Entry 7G8Z (X-ray diffraction, 1.51 A resolution); this record covers chains A and B.

Chain A:
Molecule: Transforming protein RhoA
From: Homo sapiens
Notes: EC 3.6.5.2
UniProt: P61586 (RHOA_HUMAN); residues 1-184 here = UniProt positions 1-184
Chain sequence (185 residues; row label = number of the first residue in the row; numbering starts at 0):
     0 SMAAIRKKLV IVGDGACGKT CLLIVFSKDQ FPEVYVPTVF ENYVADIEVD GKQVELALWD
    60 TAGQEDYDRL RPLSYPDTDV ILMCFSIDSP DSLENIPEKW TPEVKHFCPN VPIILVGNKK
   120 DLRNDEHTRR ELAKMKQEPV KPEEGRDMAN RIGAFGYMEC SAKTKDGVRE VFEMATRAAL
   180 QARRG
Unresolved in the structure: 0-2, 181-184
Sequence notes: expression tag (0)
Curated features (UniProtKB/Swiss-Prot):
  - region: A61 to D78 (Switch II region)
  - motif: Y34 to Y42 (Effector region)
  - binding site (GTP): G12 to T19, F30 to T37, D59 to Q63, N117 to D120, S160 to K162
  - modified residue: Y34 (Microbial infection: O-AMP-tyrosine), T37 (Microbial infection: O-AMP-threonine), N41 (Microbial infection: ADP-ribosylasparagine), Q63 (5-glutamyl serotonin)
  - glycosylation: Y34 (Microbial infection: O-linked (GlcNAc) tyrosine), T37 (Microbial infection: O-alpha-linked (GlcNAc) threonine)
  - cross-link: K135 (Glycyl lysine isopeptide (Lys-Gly) (interchain with G-Cter in ubiquitin))
  - natural variant: E47 (E47K: In EDFAOB), P71 (P71S: In EDFAOB)
  - mutagenesis: G14 (G14V: Increased Rho protein signal transduction. Constitutively active), T19 (T19N: Decreased Rho protein signal transduction. Decreased substrate adhesion-dependent cell spreading. Decreased stress fibers assembly. Decreased cytoplasmic microtubule organization), Y34 (Y34A: Abolishes interaction with DGKQ; Y34F: Abolishes AMPylation by Haemophilus IbpA), T37 (T37A: Abolished monoglucosylation by C.difficile toxin TcdA. Abolished O-GlcNAcylation by C.novyi toxin TcdA), Q63 (Q63L: Causes constitutive activation), K135 (K135R: Reduced FBXL19-mediated ubiquitination and subsequent degradation)

Chain B:
Molecule: Rho guanine nucleotide exchange factor 2
From: Homo sapiens
UniProt: Q92974 (ARHG2_HUMAN); numbering as in UniProt (aligned over 206-448)
Chain sequence (245 residues; each row starts with the number of its first residue):
   204 SMEMDEKDFA ADSWSLAVDS SFLQQHKKEV MKQQDVIYEL IQTELHHVRT LKIMTRLFRT
   264 GMLEELHLEP GVVQGLFPCV DELSDIHTRF LSQLLERRRQ ALCPGSTRNF VIHRLGDLLI
   324 SQFSGPSAEQ MCKTYSEFCS RHSKALKLYK ELYARDKRFQ QFIRKVTRPA VLKRHGVQEC
   384 ILLVTQRITK YPLLISRILQ HSHGIEEERQ DLTTALGLVK ELLSNVDEGI YQLEKGARLQ
   444 EIYNR
Sequence notes: expression tag (204-205)
Small-molecule neighbours: Z1493056027 (Z9I; 1-[(2R)-1-(methanesulfonyl)pyrrolidin-2-yl]methanamine): A331, E332, C335, E424, L425, N428
Curated features (UniProtKB/Swiss-Prot):
  - modified residue: K353 (N6-acetyllysine)
  - mutagenesis: Y394 (Y394A: Reduces phosphorylation level, normal microtubule localization and activity)

How chain A and chain B interact:
Contacting residue pairs (62; chain A residue first):
  R5(A) - K376(B)
  R5(A) - E382(B)  salt bridge
  K27(A) - D215(B)  salt bridge
  V33(A) - S216(B)
  V33(A) - S218(B)
  Y34(A) - D215(B)
  Y34(A) - S216(B)
  Y34(A) - D238(B)
  Y34(A) - V239(B)
  Y34(A) - E242(B)  hydrogen bond
  Y34(A) - R400(B)  hydrogen bond
  V35(A) - R400(B)  hydrogen bond (backbone-side chain)
  P36(A) - E242(B)
  P36(A) - R400(B)
  T37(A) - V239(B)
  T37(A) - E242(B)  hydrogen bond
  T37(A) - L396(B)
  T37(A) - L397(B)
  T37(A) - R400(B)  hydrogen bond
  V38(A) - E242(B)  hydrogen bond (backbone-side chain)
  V38(A) - K393(B)
  V38(A) - L396(B)  hydrophobic
  F39(A) - K393(B)  hydrogen bond (backbone-side chain)
  E40(A) - T246(B)
  E40(A) - H249(B)  salt bridge
  E40(A) - L386(B)
  N41(A) - R377(B)  hydrogen bond (side chain-backbone)
  N41(A) - L386(B)
  Y42(A) - R377(B)
  V43(A) - K376(B)
  D45(A) - K376(B)  salt bridge
  E54(A) - K376(B)  salt bridge
  W58(A) - E382(B)
  W58(A) - L385(B)  hydrophobic
  W58(A) - Q389(B)
  D59(A) - Q389(B)  hydrogen bond (backbone-side chain)
  A61(A) - L396(B)
  G62(A) - T392(B)
  G62(A) - L396(B)
  Q63(A) - Q389(B)
  Q63(A) - T392(B)
  Y66(A) - T392(B)
  Y66(A) - L426(B)
  Y66(A) - S427(B)
  Y66(A) - D430(B)
  D67(A) - D430(B)  hydrogen bond (backbone-side chain)
  R68(A) - D430(B)  salt bridge
  R68(A) - E431(B)
  L69(A) - C342(B)  hydrophobic
  L69(A) - T392(B)
  L69(A) - D430(B)  hydrogen bond (backbone-side chain)
  L69(A) - I433(B)  hydrophobic
  L72(A) - C342(B)
  L72(A) - H345(B)
  L72(A) - S346(B)
  L72(A) - L385(B)
  L72(A) - T388(B)
  L72(A) - Q435(B)
  S73(A) - L385(B)
  S73(A) - Q389(B)  hydrogen bond
  P75(A) - L349(B)  hydrophobic
  D76(A) - K353(B)  salt bridge
Interface residues without a listed pair, chain A (29 interface residues in all): K7
Interface residues without a listed pair, chain B (36 interface residues in all): L219, Q381, I391, K423, V429

Overview:
The interface between chain A and chain B involves 29 residues on one side and 36 on the other, with 12
hydrogen bonds and 7 salt bridges. Among the polar pairs are R5(A)-E382(B), K27(A)-D215(B) and E40(A)-H249(B).
Bound to chain B: Z1493056027.
Here chain A is Transforming protein RhoA and chain B is Rho guanine nucleotide exchange factor 2, both from
Homo sapiens. Entry 7G8Z (ARHGEF2 PanDDA analysis group deposition -- ARHGEF2 and RhoA in complex with
Z1493056027) was determined by X-ray diffraction.
